7DDB - chain A; structure by X-ray diffraction, 1.72 A resolution.

Chain A:
Protein: Antifreeze protein
Organism: Typhula ishikariensis
Reference sequence: Q76CE7 (Q76CE7_TYPIS); residues 1-223 here correspond to UniProt positions 21-243 (UniProt number = residue number + 20)
Sequence (223 residues; row label = number of the first residue in the row):
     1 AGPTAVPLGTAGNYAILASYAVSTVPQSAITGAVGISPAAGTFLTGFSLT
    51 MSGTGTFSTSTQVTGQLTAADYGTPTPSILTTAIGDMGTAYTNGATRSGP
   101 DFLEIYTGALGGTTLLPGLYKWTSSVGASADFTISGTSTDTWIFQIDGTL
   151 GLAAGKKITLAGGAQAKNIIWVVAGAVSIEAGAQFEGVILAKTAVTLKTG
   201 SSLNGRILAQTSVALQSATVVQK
Differences from the reference sequence: engineered mutation Tyr20 (Thr40 in Q76CE7)
Reported in the primary citation:
  - mutagenesis - A214Y: abolished binding to primary prism (proposed by the authors, not directly observed)
  - mutagenesis - A214Y: unchanged binding to basal and secondary prism planes (proposed by the authors, not directly observed)
  - mutagenesis - A214Y: decreased binding to primary prism and some pyramidal planes

Summary:
The paper reports that A214Y abolishes binding to primary prism; A214Y reduces binding to primary prism and
some pyramidal planes.
Chain A is Antifreeze protein (Typhula ishikariensis); the structure, Crystal structure of fungal antifreeze
protein with intermediate activity, was determined by X-ray diffraction (same publication as 7DC5).
